Entry 5GIN (X-ray diffraction, 3.31 A resolution); this record covers chains F and H of the 10 polymer chains in the assembly.

== Chain F ==
Molecule: Fibrillarin-like rRNA/tRNA 2'-O-methyltransferase
Source organism: Sulfolobus solfataricus
Notes: EC 2.1.1.-
Reference sequence: A0A0E3JUC9 (A0A0E3JUC9_SULSF); numbering as in UniProt (aligned over 3-232)
Sequence (232 residues; each row starts with the number of its first residue):
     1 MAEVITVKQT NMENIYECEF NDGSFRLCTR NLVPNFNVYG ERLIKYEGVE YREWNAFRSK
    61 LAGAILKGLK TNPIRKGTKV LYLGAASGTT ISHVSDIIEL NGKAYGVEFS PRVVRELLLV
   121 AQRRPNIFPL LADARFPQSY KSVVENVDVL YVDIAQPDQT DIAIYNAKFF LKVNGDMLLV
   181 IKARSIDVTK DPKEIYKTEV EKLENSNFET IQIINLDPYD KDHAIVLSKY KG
Not modelled in the structure: 1-4, 232
Sequence notes: initiating methionine (1); expression tag (2)
Residues lining bound ligands: S-adenosylhomocysteine (SAH): Lys-60, Tyr-82, Gly-84, Ala-85, Ala-86, Thr-89, Thr-90, Val-107, Glu-108, Phe-109, Ser-110, Ala-132, Asp-133, Ala-134, Tyr-151, Asp-153, Ile-154, Ala-155, Gln-156, Lys-182

== Chain H ==
Molecule: C/d RNA
Sequence (40 nucleotides; row label = number of the first residue in the row):
     1 GGGAGUCUUG UGAUGAAACA CUCAUGGUCU GAAGACUCCC
Not modelled in the structure: 1-8

== Chain F / chain H interface ==
Residue-residue contacts - 18 pairs, chain F then chain H:
  Phe-109(F) / U25(H)  phosphate contact
  Phe-109(F) / G26(H)  phosphate contact
  Ser-110(F) / A24(H)  hydrogen bond to the sugar
  Ser-110(F) / U25(H)  sugar contact
  Arg-112(F) / C23(H)  hydrogen bond to the sugar
  Arg-112(F) / A24(H)  sugar contact
  Val-113(F) / A24(H)  sugar contact
  Ala-155(F) / U25(H)  sugar contact
  Ala-155(F) / G26(H)  sugar contact
  Gln-156(F) / G26(H)  sugar contact
  Pro-157(F) / G26(H)  phosphate contact
  Pro-157(F) / G27(H)  phosphate contact
  Arg-184(F) / G26(H)  hydrogen bond to the base
  Arg-184(F) / G27(H)  sugar contact
  Ser-185(F) / G26(H)  hydrogen bond to the sugar
  Ser-185(F) / G27(H)  sugar contact
  Asp-187(F) / G27(H)  sugar contact
  Val-188(F) / G27(H)  hydrogen bond to the sugar
Interface residues without a listed pair, chain F (12 interface residues in all): Ile-186

== In short ==
Chain F and chain H form an interface of 12 and 5 residues respectively, with 5 hydrogen bonds. Polar pairs
include Arg-184(F)/G26(H), Ser-110(F)/A24(H) and Arg-112(F)/C23(H). Ligands of chain F:
S-adenosylhomocysteine.
Chain F is Fibrillarin-like rRNA/tRNA 2'-O-methyltransferase (Sulfolobus solfataricus) and chain H is C/d RNA;
the structure, Crystal structure of box C/D RNP with 12 nt guide regions and 9 nt substrates, was determined
by X-ray diffraction, deposited together with 5GIO and 5GIP.
